Entry 2X7T (X-ray diffraction, 1.89 A resolution); this record covers chain A.

# Chain A
Name: Carbonic anhydrase 2
Organism: Homo sapiens
Notes: EC 4.2.1.1
UniProt: P00918 (CAH2_HUMAN); residues 2-260 here = UniProt positions 2-260
Chain sequence (259 residues; row label = number of the first residue in the row):
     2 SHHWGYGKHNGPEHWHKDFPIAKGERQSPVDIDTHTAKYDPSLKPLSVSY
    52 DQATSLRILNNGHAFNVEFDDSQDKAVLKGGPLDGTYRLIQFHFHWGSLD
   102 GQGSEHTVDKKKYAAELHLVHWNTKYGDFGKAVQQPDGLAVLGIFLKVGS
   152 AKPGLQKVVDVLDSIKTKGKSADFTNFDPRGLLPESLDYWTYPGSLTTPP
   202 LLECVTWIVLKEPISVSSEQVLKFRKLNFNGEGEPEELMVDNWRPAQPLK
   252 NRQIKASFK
Not modelled in the structure: 2-3
Ion coordination: Zn2+ site 1: His4, His64; Zn2+ site 2: His94, His96, His119 (together with 2-ethylestradiol 3,17-O,O-bis-sulfamate)
Residues lining bound ligands: 2-ethylestradiol 3,17-O,O-bis-sulfamate (WZB; (9beta,13alpha,14beta,17alpha)-2-ethylestra-1(10),2,4-triene-3,17-diyl disulfamate): Gln92, His94, His96, Glu106, His119, Val121, Phe130, Gly131, Val134, Val142, Ser196, Leu197, Thr198, Thr199, Pro200, Pro201, Trp208
Swiss-Prot annotation at these positions:
  - active site: His64 (Proton donor/acceptor)
  - binding site (Zn(2+)): His94, His96, His119
  - binding site (substrate): Thr198, Thr199
  - site: Tyr7 (Fine-tunes the proton-transfer properties of H-64), Asn62 (Fine-tunes the proton-transfer properties of H-64), Asn67 (Fine-tunes the proton-transfer properties of H-64), Gln92 (Involved in the binding of some activators, including histamine and L-histidine)
  - modified residue: Ser2 (N-acetylserine), Ser165 (Phosphoserine), Ser172 (Phosphoserine)
  - natural variant: Lys18 (K18E: In Jogjakarta), Gln92 (Q92P: In OPTB3), His94 (H94Y: In OPTB3 loss of activity), His107 (H107Y: In OPTB3), Gly144 (G144R: In OPTB3), Pro236 (P236H: In Melbourne)
  - mutagenesis: Trp5 (W5A: Impaired activity, not rescued by 4-methylimidazole (4-MI); when associated with W-64), Tyr7 (Y7F: Enhanced activity; Y7H: Reduced proton transfer rate), Asn62 (N62A: Reduced activity; N62D: Strongly reduced activity; N62H: Reduced proton transfer; when associated with A-64; N62L: Reduced activity; N62T: Reduced activity; N62V: Reduced activity), His64 (H64A: Reduced CO(2) hydrase activity, rescued by 4-methylimidazole (4-MI). Reduced proton transfer; when associated with H-62. Enhanced proton transfer; when associated with H-67 ...), Ala65 (A65F: Reduced activity; A65S: 2-fold decrease in enzyme efficiency, as determined by kcat/KM ratio, and efficiently inhibited by chlorzolamide; when associated with Q-67), Asn67 (N67H: Enhanced proton transfer; when associated with A-64; N67L: Reduced activity ...), His94 (H94C/D/E/N/Q: Strongly reduced CO(2) hydrase and p-nitrophenyl acetate esterase activities, impaired stability of zinc binding), Glu106 (E106A/Q: Strongly reduced CO(2) hydrase activity; E106D: Normal CO(2) hydrase activity), Glu117 (E117Q: Strongly reduced activity and sulfonamide affinity), His119 (H119D/N/Q: Reduced activity; H119E: Strongly reduced activity), Val121 (V121A/G/I/L/S: Reduced CO(2) hydrase and p-nitrophenyl acetate esterase activities; V121K/R: Strongly reduced CO(2) hydrase and p-nitrophenyl acetate esterase activities), Val142 (V142F/Y: Strongly impaired activity; V142G: Weakly impaired activity; V142H: Impaired activity), 4 further mutagenesis entries in UniProt

# In short
Bound to chain A: 2-ethylestradiol 3,17-O,O-bis-sulfamate. His4 and His64 coordinate Zn2+ site 1. His94, His96
and His119 form the Zn2+ site 2. Curated annotation (UniProt) lists active-site residue His64, 3 Zn2+-binding
residues, substrate-binding residues Thr198 and Thr199 and 16 mutagenesis sites.
Chain A is Carbonic anhydrase 2 (Homo sapiens); the structure, Structures of human carbonic anhydrase II
inhibitor complexes reveal a second binding site for steroidal and ..., was determined by X-ray diffraction
together with 2X7S and 2X7U from the same study.
